6I04 - chains A and L of the 3 polymer chains in the assembly; structure by X-ray diffraction, 3.10 A resolution.

[Chain A]
Molecule: Hepatocyte growth factor receptor
Organism: Homo sapiens
Notes: EC 2.7.10.1
Reference sequence: P08581 (MET_HUMAN); residue numbers follow UniProt; this construct covers 25-564
Chain sequence (552 residues; each row starts with the number of its first residue):
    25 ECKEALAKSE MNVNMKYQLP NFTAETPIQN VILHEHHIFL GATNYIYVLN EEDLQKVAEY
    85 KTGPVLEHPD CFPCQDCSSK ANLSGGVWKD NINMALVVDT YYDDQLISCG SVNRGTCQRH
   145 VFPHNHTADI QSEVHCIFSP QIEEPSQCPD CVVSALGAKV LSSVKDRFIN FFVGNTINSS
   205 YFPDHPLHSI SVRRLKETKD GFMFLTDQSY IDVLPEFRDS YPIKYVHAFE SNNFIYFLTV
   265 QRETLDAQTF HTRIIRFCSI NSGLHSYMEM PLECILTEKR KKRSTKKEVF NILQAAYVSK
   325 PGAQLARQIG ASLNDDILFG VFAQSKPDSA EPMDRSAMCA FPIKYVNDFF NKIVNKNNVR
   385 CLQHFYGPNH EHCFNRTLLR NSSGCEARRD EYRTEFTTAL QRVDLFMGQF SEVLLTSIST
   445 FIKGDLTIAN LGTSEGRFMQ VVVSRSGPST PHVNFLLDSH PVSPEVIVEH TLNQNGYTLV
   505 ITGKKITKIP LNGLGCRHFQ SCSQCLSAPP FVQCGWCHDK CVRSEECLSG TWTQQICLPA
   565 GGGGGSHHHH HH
Unresolved in the structure: 25-40, 207-209, 302-310, 378-381, 394-408, 411-414, 518-576
Differences from the reference sequence: expression tag (565-576)
Cystine bridges: Cys95-Cys101, Cys98-Cys160, Cys133-Cys141, Cys172-Cys175, Cys282-Cys409, Cys298-Cys363

[Chain L]
Molecule: Fab light chain
Organism: Homo sapiens
Notes: antibody fragment or engineered binder
Chain sequence (214 residues; row label = number of the first residue in the row):
     1 DIQMTQSPSS VSASVGDRVT ITCRASQGIS SWLAWYQQKP GKAPKLLIYA ASSLQSGVPS
    61 RFSGSGSGTD FTLTISSLQP EDFATYYCLQ ANSFPPTFGG GTKVEIKRTV AAPSVFIFPP
   121 SDEQLKSGTA SVVCLLNNFY PREAKVQWKV DNALQSGNSQ ESVTEQDSKD STYSLSSTLT
   181 LSKADYEKHK VYACEVTHQG LSSPVTKSFN RGEC
Unresolved in the structure: 213-214
Cystine bridges: Cys23-Cys88, Cys134-Cys194

[Chain A / chain L interface]
Pairs across the interface - 24 pairs, chain A then chain L:
  Phe96(A) - Trp32(L)  hydrophobic
  Pro97(A) - Trp32(L)
  Cys98(A) - Trp32(L)
  Cys98(A) - Asn92(L)  hydrogen bond (backbone-side chain)
  Gln99(A) - Trp32(L)
  Gln99(A) - Ala91(L)  hydrogen bond (side chain-backbone)
  Gln99(A) - Asn92(L)
  Asp100(A) - Asn92(L)  hydrogen bond (backbone-backbone)
  Ser103(A) - Ser93(L)
  Ser103(A) - Phe94(L)  hydrogen bond (side chain-backbone)
  Lys104(A) - Phe94(L)
  Cys160(A) - Ser30(L)
  Phe162(A) - Ser31(L)
  Phe162(A) - Trp32(L)  hydrophobic
  Ser163(A) - Ser31(L)  hydrogen bond
  Pro164(A) - Trp32(L)  hydrophobic
  Pro164(A) - Tyr49(L)
  Pro164(A) - Ala50(L)
  Ile166(A) - Tyr49(L)
  Glu167(A) - Tyr49(L)
  Thr222(A) - Ser67(L)
  Asp224(A) - Ser31(L)  hydrogen bond
  Asp224(A) - Gly66(L)
  Asp224(A) - Ser67(L)  hydrogen bond
Interface residues without a listed pair, chain A (17 interface residues in all): Gln165, Lys220
Interface residues without a listed pair, chain L (14 interface residues in all): Leu46, Ser52, Ser56

[In short]
17 residues of chain A face 14 of chain L across their interface, with 7 hydrogen bonds. Among the polar pairs
are Cys98(A)-Asn92(L), Gln99(A)-Ala91(L) and Ser103(A)-Phe94(L).
Here chain A is Hepatocyte growth factor receptor and chain L is Fab light chain, both from Homo sapiens.
Entry 6I04 (Crystal structure of Sema domain of the Met receptor in complex with FAB) was determined by X-ray
diffraction, deposited together with 6HYG and 6I07.
